7WWN - chain A; structure by X-ray diffraction, 2.05 A resolution.

[Chain A]
Protein: hypothetical protein TTHA1873
Source organism: Thermus thermophilus HB8
UniProt: Q5SH57 (Q5SH57_THET8); numbering as in UniProt (aligned over 1-176)
Chain sequence (176 residues; numbered 1 to 176; the number before each row is that of its first residue):
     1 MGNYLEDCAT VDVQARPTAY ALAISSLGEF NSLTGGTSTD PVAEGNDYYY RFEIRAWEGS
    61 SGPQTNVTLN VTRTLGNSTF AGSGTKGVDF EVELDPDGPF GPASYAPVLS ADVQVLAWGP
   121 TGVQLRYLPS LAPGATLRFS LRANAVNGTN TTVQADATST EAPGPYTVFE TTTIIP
Unresolved in the structure: 1-16, 148
Ion coordination: Ca2+ site 1: Ile-24, Ser-25, Glu-29, Asp-40, Glu-170, Thr-171; Ca2+ site 2: Asp-95, Asp-97, Gly-98, Gly-101, Ala-103; tetraiodomercurate(2-) Hg site 1 near Asp-97 (its only coordinating residue here); tetraiodomercurate(2-) Hg site 2 near Ser-110 (its only coordinating residue here)
Ligand contacts:
  - tetraiodomercurate(2-) (72I), molecule 1: Gly-62, Pro-63, Ala-132, Pro-133
  - tetraiodomercurate(2-) (72I), molecule 2: Thr-68, Asn-70, Gln-124, Asp-156, Ala-157, Thr-158, Pro-165
  - tetraiodomercurate(2-) (72I), molecule 3: Lys-86, Phe-90, Ser-110, Val-113
  - tetraiodomercurate(2-) (72I), molecule 4: Pro-96, Asp-97, Gly-101, Pro-102, Ala-103
  - tetraiodomercurate(2-) (72I), molecule 5: Gln-114, Val-115, Leu-116, Arg-126, Leu-128

[Summary]
Ligands of chain A: 5 copies of tetraiodomercurate(2-). The Ca2+ site 1 is built by Ile-24, Ser-25, Glu-29,
Asp-40, Glu-170 and Thr-171. Asp-95, Asp-97, Gly-98, Gly-101 and Ala-103 form the Ca2+ site 2.
Chain A is hypothetical protein TTHA1873 (Thermus thermophilus HB8); the structure, Structure of hypothetical
protein TTHA1873 from Thermus thermophilus with Potassium mercuric iodide, was determined by X-ray diffraction
(same publication as 7WRK).
